4FJC - chains G and H of the 8 polymer chains in the assembly; structure by X-ray diffraction, 2.83 A resolution.

[Chain G]
Name: SAGA-associated factor 11
Source organism: Saccharomyces cerevisiae
Notes: fragment: UNP Residues Sgf11 1-72
UniProt: Q03067 (SGF11_YEAST); residue numbers follow UniProt; this construct covers 1-99
Chain sequence (99 residues; row label = number of the first residue in the row):
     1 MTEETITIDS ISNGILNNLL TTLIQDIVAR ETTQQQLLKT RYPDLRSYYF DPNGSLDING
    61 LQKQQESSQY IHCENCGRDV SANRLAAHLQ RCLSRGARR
Not modelled in the structure: 1-4, 46-99
Swiss-Prot annotation at these positions:
  - zinc finger: Ile-71 to Cys-92 (SGF11-type)
  - binding site (Zn(2+)): Cys-73, Cys-76, His-88, Cys-92
  - mutagenesis: Ile-15 (I15A: Moerately decreases the affinity of SGF11 for SUS1), Asn-18 (N18NA: Causes a dramatic decrease in the affinity of SGF11 for SUS1), Leu-19 (L19LA: Causes a dramatic decrease in the affinity of SGF11 for SUS1), Asp-57 (D57A: Reduces deubiquitination activity of the SAGA DUB module; when associated with A-60), Gly-60 (G60A: Reduces deubiquitination activity of the SAGA DUB module; when associated with A-57), Arg-84 (R84A: No effect), Leu-85 (L85D: Strongly reduces deubiquitination activity of the SAGA DUB module), Ala-86 (A86D: Moderately impairs deubiquitination activity of the SAGA DUB module), Leu-89 (L89D: Strongly reduces deubiquitination activity of the SAGA DUB module), Arg-91 (R91A: No effect)

[Chain H]
Name: SAGA-associated factor 73
Source organism: Saccharomyces cerevisiae
UniProt: P53165 (SGF73_YEAST); numbering as in UniProt (aligned over 1-96)
Chain sequence (96 residues; row label = number of the first residue in the row):
     1 MRSGDAEIKG IKPKVIEEYS LSQGSGPSND SWKSLMSSAK DTPLQYDHMN RESLKKYFNP
    61 NAQLIEDPLD KPIQYRVCEK CGKPLALTAI VDHLEN
Not modelled in the structure: 1-8, 20-29, 96
Ion coordination: Zn2+: Cys-78, Cys-81
Swiss-Prot annotation at these positions:
  - binding site (Zn(2+)): Cys-78, Cys-81, His-93

[Interface between chain G and chain H]
Residue-residue contacts (6):
  Ile-6(G) with Lys-9(H)
  Thr-7(G) with Lys-9(H)
  Arg-30(G) with Asp-70(H)
  Gln-34(G) with Asp-70(H); Lys-71(H); Pro-72(H)
Other interface residues (no listed pair), chain G (5 interface residues in all): Leu-38

[Summary]
The interface between chain G and chain H involves 5 residues on one side and 4 on the other. UniProt lists 4
Zn2+-binding residues and 10 mutagenesis sites on chain G; 3 Zn2+-binding residues on chain H.
Chain G is SAGA-associated factor 11 and chain H is SAGA-associated factor 73, both from Saccharomyces
cerevisiae; the structure, Structure of the SAGA Ubp8/Sgf11(1-72, Delta-ZnF)/Sus1/Sgf73 DUB module, was
determined by X-ray diffraction together with 4FIP and 4FK5 from the same study.
